PDB entry 4GEZ | X-ray diffraction, 2.50 A resolution | chains A and B of the 4 polymer chains in the assembly

== Chain A (and B) ==
Protein: Neuraminidase
Source organism: Influenza A virus
Notes: chain B of this document is another copy of the same molecule, construct and numbering; everything in this record applies to it too
UniProt: H6QM85 (H6QM85_9INFA); numbering as in UniProt (aligned over 74-442)
Chain sequence (378 residues; each row starts with the number of its first residue):
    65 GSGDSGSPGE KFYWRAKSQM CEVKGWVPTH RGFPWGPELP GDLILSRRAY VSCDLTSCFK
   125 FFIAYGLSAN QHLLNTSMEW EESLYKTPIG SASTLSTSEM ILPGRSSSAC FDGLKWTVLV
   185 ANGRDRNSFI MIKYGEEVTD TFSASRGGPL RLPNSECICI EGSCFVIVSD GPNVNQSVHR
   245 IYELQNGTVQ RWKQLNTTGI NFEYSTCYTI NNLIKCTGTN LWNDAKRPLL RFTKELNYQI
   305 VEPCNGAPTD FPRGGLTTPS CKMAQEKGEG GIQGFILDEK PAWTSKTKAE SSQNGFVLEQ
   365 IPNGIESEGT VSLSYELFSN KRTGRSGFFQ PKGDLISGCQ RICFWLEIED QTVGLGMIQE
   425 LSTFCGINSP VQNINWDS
Unresolved in the structure: 65-76, 442
Sequence notes: expression tag (65-73)
Disulfide bonds: Cys85-Cys403, Cys117-Cys122, Cys174-Cys221, Cys223-Cys228, Cys271-Cys280, Cys308-Cys325, Cys407-Cys429
Glycans and other covalent adducts: N-acetylglucosamine (NAG) linked to Asn139, Asn250; glycan linked to Asn260
Bound ions: Ca2+: Asn284, Asp288, Asp314, Gly332, Gly334

== How chain A and chain B interact ==
Residue-residue contacts (61):
  Ile108(A) - Phe97(B)  hydrophobic
  Ala128(A) - Phe97(B)  hydrophobic
  Tyr129(A) - Phe97(B)
  Tyr129(A) - Pro98(B)
  Gly130(A) - Phe97(B)
  Gly130(A) - Pro98(B)
  Leu131(A) - Phe97(B)  hydrophobic
  Leu131(A) - Trp99(B)  hydrophobic
  Leu131(A) - Pro104(B)
  Ala133(A) - Glu102(B)
  Asn134(A) - Trp99(B)  hydrogen bond (side chain-backbone)
  Asn134(A) - Gly100(B)
  Asn134(A) - Pro101(B)
  Asn134(A) - Glu102(B)  hydrogen bond (side chain-backbone)
  Leu137(A) - Glu102(B)
  Glu145(A) - Arg95(B)  salt bridge
  Glu145(A) - Phe97(B)
  Glu145(A) - Pro98(B)
  Glu145(A) - Lys385(B)  salt bridge
  Glu145(A) - Gln415(B)
  Glu145(A) - Asp441(B)
  Ser147(A) - Arg95(B)  hydrogen bond (side chain-backbone)
  Ser147(A) - Gly96(B)
  Tyr149(A) - Phe97(B)
  Leu159(A) - Leu107(B)  hydrophobic
  Leu159(A) - Ala156(B)
  Ser160(A) - Ser160(B)
  Ser160(A) - Thr161(B)
  Ser162(A) - Gly154(B)
  Glu163(A) - Gly154(B)
  Met164(A) - His94(B)
  Met164(A) - Arg95(B)  hydrogen bond (side chain-backbone)
  Met164(A) - Gly154(B)  hydrogen bond (backbone-backbone)
  Ile165(A) - Thr93(B)
  Leu166(A) - Pro92(B)
  Leu166(A) - Thr93(B)
  Pro167(A) - Pro92(B)  hydrophobic
  Pro167(A) - Arg95(B)
  Lys179(A) - Leu399(B)
  Asn186(A) - Ile438(B)
  Asn186(A) - Trp440(B)
  Gly187(A) - Ile438(B)
  Arg190(A) - Gln436(B)
  Asn191(A) - Gln436(B)
  Asn191(A) - Asn437(B)
  Phe193(A) - Val435(B)  hydrophobic
  Phe193(A) - Ile438(B)  hydrophobic
  Phe193(A) - Trp440(B)  hydrophobic
  Met195(A) - Val91(B)  hydrophobic
  Met195(A) - Pro92(B)
  Tyr198(A) - Ile400(B)  hydrophobic
  Glu201(A) - Asp398(B)
  Glu201(A) - Leu399(B)  hydrogen bond (side chain-backbone)
  Glu201(A) - Ile400(B)  hydrogen bond (side chain-backbone)
  Glu201(A) - Ser401(B)
  Glu201(A) - Arg405(B)
  Val202(A) - Thr93(B)
  Thr203(A) - Ile400(B)
  Thr205(A) - Ser433(B)
  Ser207(A) - Gln436(B)
  Asn250(A) - Ile400(B)
Also at the interface, not in a pair above, chain A (38 interface residues in all): Gly105, Asp106, Leu138, Ser192, Glu200
Also at the interface, not in a pair above, chain B (38 interface residues in all): Leu103, Thr120, Thr158, Glu424, Ile431, Pro434

== Overview ==
Chain A and chain B each contribute 38 residues to their interface; the contacts include 7 hydrogen bonds and
2 salt bridges. Polar contacts include Glu145(A)-Arg95(B), Glu145(A)-Lys385(B) and Asn134(A)-Trp99(B).
Covalently linked N-acetylglucosamine: at Asn139(A) and Asn250(A).
Both chains are Neuraminidase (Influenza A virus). Entry 4GEZ (Structure of a neuraminidase-like protein from
A/bat/Guatemala/164/2009) was determined by X-ray diffraction, deposited together with 4GDI and 4GDJ.
